4NO8 - chains M and b of the 28 polymer chains in the assembly; structure by X-ray diffraction, 2.70 A resolution.

== Chain M ==
Protein: Proteasome subunit beta type-7
Organism: Saccharomyces cerevisiae S288c
Notes: EC 3.4.25.1
Reference sequence: P30657 (PSB7_YEAST); residues -12 to 233 here correspond to UniProt positions 21-266 (UniProt number = residue number + 33)
Amino-acid sequence (246 residues; row label = number of the first residue in the row; numbers below 1 keep their minus sign (Thr-12 is residue -12)):
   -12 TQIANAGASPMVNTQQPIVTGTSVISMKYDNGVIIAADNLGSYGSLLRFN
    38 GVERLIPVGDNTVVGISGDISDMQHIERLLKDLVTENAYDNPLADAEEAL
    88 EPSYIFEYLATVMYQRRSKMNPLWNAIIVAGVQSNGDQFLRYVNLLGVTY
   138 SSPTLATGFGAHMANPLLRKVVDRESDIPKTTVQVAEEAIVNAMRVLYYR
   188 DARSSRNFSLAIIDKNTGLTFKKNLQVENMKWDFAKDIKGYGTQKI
Unresolved in the structure: -12 to 0

== Chain b ==
Protein: Proteasome subunit beta type-1
Organism: Saccharomyces cerevisiae S288c
Notes: EC 3.4.25.1
Reference sequence: P38624 (PSB1_YEAST); residues 1-196 here correspond to UniProt positions 20-215 (UniProt number = residue number + 19)
Amino-acid sequence (196 residues; each row starts with the number of its first residue):
     1 TSIMAVTFKDGVILGADSRTTTGAYIANRVTDKLTRVHDKIWCCRSGSAA
    51 DTQAIADIVQYHLELYTSQYGTPSTETAASVFKELCYENKDNLTAGIIVA
   101 GYDDKNKGEVYTIPLGGSVHKLPYAIAGSGSTFIYGYCDKNFRENMSKEE
   151 TVDFIKHSLSQAIKWDGSSGGVIRMVVLTAAGVERLIFYPDEYEQL
Swiss-Prot annotation at these positions:
  - active site: Thr1 (Nucleophile)

== Chain M / chain b interface ==
Residue-residue contacts - 60 pairs, chain M then chain b:
  Ser32(M) - Trp165(b)
  Ser32(M) - Asp166(b)
  Ser32(M) - Gly167(b)  hydrogen bond (backbone-backbone)
  Leu33(M) - Phe133(b)  hydrophobic
  Leu33(M) - Trp165(b)
  Leu34(M) - Lys164(b)
  Leu34(M) - Trp165(b)  hydrogen bond (backbone-backbone)
  Leu34(M) - Gly167(b)
  Arg35(M) - Trp165(b)
  Phe146(M) - Ala24(b)
  Phe146(M) - Tyr25(b)
  Tyr185(M) - Glu194(b)  hydrogen bond
  Tyr186(M) - Ile26(b)
  Tyr186(M) - Arg29(b)
  Arg187(M) - Ala24(b)
  Arg187(M) - Tyr25(b)
  Arg187(M) - Ile26(b)  hydrogen bond (backbone-backbone)
  Arg187(M) - Ala27(b)  hydrogen bond (side chain-backbone)
  Arg187(M) - Arg29(b)
  Asp188(M) - Ala24(b)
  Asp188(M) - Ile26(b)
  Ala189(M) - Arg19(b)
  Ala189(M) - Thr21(b)
  Ala189(M) - Ala24(b)  hydrogen bond (backbone-backbone)
  Ala189(M) - Ile26(b)
  Ala189(M) - Gly167(b)
  Arg193(M) - Asp191(b)  salt bridge
  Arg193(M) - Glu194(b)  salt bridge
  Lys218(M) - Arg29(b)  hydrogen bond (backbone-side chain)
  Trp219(M) - Arg29(b)
  Trp219(M) - Gly171(b)
  Trp219(M) - Val172(b)  hydrophobic
  Trp219(M) - Tyr189(b)
  Trp219(M) - Pro190(b)
  Asp220(M) - Tyr189(b)
  Phe221(M) - Arg29(b)
  Phe221(M) - Val30(b)  hydrophobic
  Ala222(M) - Val30(b)  hydrophobic
  Ala222(M) - Val172(b)  hydrophobic
  Ala222(M) - Arg174(b)  hydrogen bond (backbone-side chain)
  Ala222(M) - Ile187(b)  hydrophobic
  Lys223(M) - Ile187(b)
  Lys223(M) - Tyr189(b)
  Ile225(M) - Val30(b)
  Ile225(M) - Arg174(b)  hydrogen bond (backbone-side chain)
  Lys226(M) - Asp32(b)
  Gly227(M) - Asp32(b)  hydrogen bond (backbone-side chain)
  Tyr228(M) - Thr35(b)
  Tyr228(M) - Arg45(b)
  Tyr228(M) - Gln53(b)  hydrogen bond (side chain-backbone)
  Tyr228(M) - Ala56(b)
  Tyr228(M) - Asp57(b)  hydrogen bond
  Gln231(M) - Asp32(b)
  Gln231(M) - Leu34(b)
  Gln231(M) - Thr35(b)
  Gln231(M) - Arg36(b)  hydrogen bond (side chain-backbone)
  Gln231(M) - Trp42(b)
  Gln231(M) - Arg185(b)
  Ile233(M) - Trp42(b)
  Ile233(M) - Arg185(b)  hydrogen bond (backbone-side chain)
Other interface residues (no listed pair), chain M (26 interface residues in all): Met150, Arg190, Met217
Other interface residues (no listed pair), chain b (36 interface residues in all): Gly23, Asn28, Ile163, Ser168, Val183

== Overview ==
The interface between chain M and chain b involves 26 residues on one side and 36 on the other; the contacts
include 14 hydrogen bonds and 2 salt bridges. Polar pairs include Arg193(M)-Asp191(b), Arg193(M)-Glu194(b) and
Tyr185(M)-Glu194(b).
Here chain M is Proteasome subunit beta type-7 and chain b is Proteasome subunit beta type-1, both from
Saccharomyces cerevisiae S288c. Entry 4NO8 (yCP in complex with Z-Leu-Leu-Leu-ketoamide) was determined by
X-ray diffraction, deposited together with 4NNN, 4NNW, 4NO1, 4NO6 and 4NO9.
